Entry 7CKZ (electron microscopy, 3.10 A resolution); this record covers chains A and B of the 5 polymer chains in the assembly.

== Chain A ==
Protein: Guanine nucleotide-binding protein G(s) subunit alpha isoforms short
Organism: Homo sapiens
UniProtKB: P63092 (GNAS2_HUMAN); numbering as in UniProt (aligned over 1-394)
Amino-acid sequence (394 residues; row label = number of the first residue in the row):
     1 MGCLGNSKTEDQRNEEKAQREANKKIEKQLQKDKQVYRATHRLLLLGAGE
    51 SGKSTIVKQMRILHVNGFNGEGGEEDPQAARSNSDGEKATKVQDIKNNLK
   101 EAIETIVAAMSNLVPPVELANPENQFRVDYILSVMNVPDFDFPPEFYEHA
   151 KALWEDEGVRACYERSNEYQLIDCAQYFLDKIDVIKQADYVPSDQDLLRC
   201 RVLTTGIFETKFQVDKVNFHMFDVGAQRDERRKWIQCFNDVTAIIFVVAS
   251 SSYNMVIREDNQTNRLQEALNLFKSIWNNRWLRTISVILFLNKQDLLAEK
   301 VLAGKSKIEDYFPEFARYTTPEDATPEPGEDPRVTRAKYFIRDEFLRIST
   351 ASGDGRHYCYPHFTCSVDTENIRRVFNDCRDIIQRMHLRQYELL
Not modelled in the structure: 1-10, 64-204, 256-262
Sequence notes: engineered mutation Thr205 (Ser in P63092), Ala226 (Gly in P63092), Ser366 (Ala in P63092)

== Chain B ==
Protein: Guanine nucleotide-binding protein G(I)/G(S)/G(T) subunit beta-1
Organism: Homo sapiens
UniProtKB: P62873 (GBB1_HUMAN); residues 2-340 here = UniProt positions 2-340
Amino-acid sequence (348 residues; each row starts with the number of its first residue; numbers below 1 keep their minus sign (Met-7 is residue -7)):
    -7 MHHHHGSSGSELDQLRQEAEQLKNQIRDARKACADATLSQITNNIDPVGR
    43 IQMRTRRTLRGHLAKIYAMHWGTDSRLLVSASQDGKLIIWDSYTTNKVHA
    93 IPLRSSWVMTCAYAPSGNYVACGGLDNICSIYNLKTREGNVRVSRELAGH
   143 TGYLSCCRFLDDNQIVTSSGDTTCALWDIETGQQTTTFTGHTGDVMSLSL
   193 APDTRLFVSGACDASAKLWDVREGMCRQTFTGHESDINAICFFPNGNAFA
   243 TGSDDATCRLFDLRADQELMTYSHDNIICGITSVSFSKSGRLLLAGYDDF
   293 NCNVWDALKADRAGVLAGHDNRVSCLGVTDDGMAVATGSWDSFLKIWN
Not modelled in the structure: -7 to 0
Sequence notes: expression tag (-7 to 1)

== How chain A and chain B interact ==
Pairs across the interface - 72 pairs, chain A then chain B:
  Glu16(A) - Thr86(B)
  Gln19(A) - Arg68(B)  hydrogen bond
  Gln19(A) - Asp83(B)  hydrogen bond
  Gln19(A) - Thr86(B)  hydrogen bond
  Gln19(A) - Asn88(B)
  Asn23(A) - Thr87(B)
  Asn23(A) - Asn88(B)  hydrogen bond
  Asn23(A) - Lys89(B)  hydrogen bond (side chain-backbone)
  Ile26(A) - Lys89(B)
  Ile26(A) - Ala92(B)  hydrophobic
  Glu27(A) - Lys89(B)
  Leu30(A) - Gly53(B)
  Leu30(A) - Leu55(B)
  Leu30(A) - Lys78(B)
  Leu30(A) - Ile80(B)  hydrophobic
  Leu30(A) - Lys89(B)
  Asp33(A) - Leu55(B)
  Asp33(A) - Lys78(B)
  Lys34(A) - Leu55(B)
  Tyr37(A) - Leu55(B)
  Tyr37(A) - Ala56(B)
  Arg42(A) - Trp99(B)
  Phe208(A) - Leu117(B)
  Phe208(A) - Asp118(B)
  Glu209(A) - Trp99(B)
  Phe222(A) - Trp99(B)  hydrophobic
  Phe222(A) - Leu117(B)  hydrophobic
  Ala226(A) - Asn119(B)  hydrogen bond (backbone-side chain)
  Ala226(A) - Thr143(B)
  Gln227(A) - Leu117(B)  hydrogen bond (side chain-backbone)
  Gln227(A) - Asn119(B)  hydrogen bond
  Gln227(A) - Gly144(B)
  Gln227(A) - Tyr145(B)  hydrogen bond (side chain-backbone)
  Arg228(A) - Gly162(B)  hydrogen bond (side chain-backbone)
  Arg228(A) - Asp163(B)
  Arg228(A) - Thr164(B)
  Arg228(A) - Asp186(B)  salt bridge
  Glu230(A) - Gly185(B)
  Glu230(A) - Asp186(B)
  Arg232(A) - Asp186(B)  salt bridge
  Arg232(A) - Cys204(B)  hydrogen bond (side chain-backbone)
  Arg232(A) - Asp228(B)  salt bridge
  Lys233(A) - Tyr59(B)
  Lys233(A) - Tyr145(B)
  Lys233(A) - Asp186(B)
  Lys233(A) - Met188(B)
  Lys233(A) - Cys204(B)
  Lys233(A) - Asp228(B)
  Lys233(A) - Asn230(B)  hydrogen bond
  Lys233(A) - Asp246(B)  salt bridge
  Trp234(A) - Leu117(B)  hydrophobic
  Trp234(A) - Tyr145(B)  hydrophobic
  Gln236(A) - Lys57(B)
  Gln236(A) - Tyr59(B)
  Gln236(A) - Arg314(B)  hydrogen bond
  Gln236(A) - Trp332(B)
  Cys237(A) - Lys57(B)  hydrogen bond (backbone-side chain)
  Cys237(A) - Tyr59(B)  hydrophobic
  Cys237(A) - Gln75(B)
  Cys237(A) - Trp99(B)  hydrogen bond (backbone-side chain)
  Cys237(A) - Met101(B)  hydrogen bond
  Cys237(A) - Leu117(B)  hydrophobic
  Phe238(A) - Trp99(B)
  Phe238(A) - Leu117(B)  hydrophobic
  Asn239(A) - Lys57(B)
  Asn239(A) - Trp332(B)
  Asp240(A) - Lys57(B)
  Arg280(A) - Cys271(B)
  Arg280(A) - Asp290(B)  hydrogen bond (side chain-backbone)
  Trp281(A) - Asp290(B)
  Trp281(A) - Arg314(B)
  Trp281(A) - Trp332(B)  hydrophobic
Interface residues without a listed pair, chain A (32 interface residues in all): Arg20, Ala22, His220, Val224, Val241
Interface residues without a listed pair, chain B (44 interface residues in all): Asp76, Val90, His91, Ser97, Ser98, Gly116, Asn313

== In short ==
32 residues of chain A face 44 of chain B across their interface, with 17 hydrogen bonds and 4 salt bridges.
Polar contacts include Arg228(A)-Asp186(B), Arg232(A)-Asp186(B) and Arg232(A)-Asp228(B).
Here chain A is Guanine nucleotide-binding protein G(s) subunit alpha isoforms short and chain B is Guanine
nucleotide-binding protein G(I)/G(S)/G(T) subunit beta-1, both from Homo sapiens. Entry 7CKZ (Cryo-EM
structure of Dopamine and LY3154207 bound dopamine receptor DRD1-Gs signaling complex) was determined by
electron microscopy (same publication as 7CKW, 7CKX, 7CKY and 7CRH).
